Entry 7OY8 (electron microscopy, 2.50 A resolution); this record covers chains 8 and I of the 35 polymer chains in the assembly.

[Chain 8]
Protein: Antenna complex, alpha/beta subunit
Source organism: Rhodospirillum rubrum (strain ATCC 11170 / ATH 1.1.1 / DSM 467 / LMG 4362 / NCIMB 8255 / S1)
UniProt: Q2RQ24 (Q2RQ24_RHORT); numbering as in UniProt (aligned over 1-50)
Sequence (50 residues; each row starts with the number of its first residue):
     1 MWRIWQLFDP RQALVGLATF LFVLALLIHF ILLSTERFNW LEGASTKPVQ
Disordered / not traced: 49-50
Modified / non-standard residues: Met1 (N-formylmethionine; FME)
Residues lining bound ligands:
  - Trans-Geranyl BACTERIOCHLOROPHYLL A (07D), molecule 1: Phe8, Leu17, Phe20, Ile28
  - Trans-Geranyl BACTERIOCHLOROPHYLL A (07D), molecule 2: Leu14, Leu17, Ala18, Leu21, Phe22, Ala25, His29, Leu32, Phe38, Trp40
  - Trans-Geranyl BACTERIOCHLOROPHYLL A (07D), molecule 3: Leu21, Leu24, Ala25, Ile28, His29, Leu32, Phe38
  - spirilloxanthin (CRT), molecule 1: Met1, Arg3, Ile4, Gln6, Leu7
  - spirilloxanthin (CRT), molecule 2: Pro10, Leu14, Leu17, Phe20, Leu21, Leu24, Leu27, Ile28, Ile31
  - spirilloxanthin (CRT), molecule 3: Phe22, Ala25, Leu26, His29, Phe30, Leu33, Trp40
  - spirilloxanthin (CRT), molecule 4: Leu27, Phe30, Ile31
What the authors report for this chain:
  - binding site for Trans-Geranyl BACTERIOCHLOROPHYLL A: Gly16, His29, Trp40
  - binding site for spirilloxanthin: Arg3 to Phe8, Leu26 to Leu33

[Chain I]
Protein: Light-harvesting protein B-870 beta chain
Source organism: Rhodospirillum rubrum (strain ATCC 11170 / ATH 1.1.1 / DSM 467 / LMG 4362 / NCIMB 8255 / S1)
UniProt: Q2RQ23 (LHB_RHORT); residue numbers follow UniProt; this construct covers 3-56
Sequence (54 residues; numbered 3 to 56; the number before each row is that of its first residue):
     3 EVKQESLSGI TEGEAKEFHK IFTSSILVFF GVAAFAHLLV WIWRPWVPGP NGYS
Disordered / not traced: 3-11, 56
Residues lining bound ligands:
  - Trans-Geranyl BACTERIOCHLOROPHYLL A (07D), molecule 1: Phe31, Val34, Ala35, Ala38, His39, Val42, Trp45
  - Trans-Geranyl BACTERIOCHLOROPHYLL A (07D), molecule 2: Phe31, Phe32, Ala35, His39, Val42, Trp48, Val49
  - Trans-Geranyl BACTERIOCHLOROPHYLL A (07D), molecule 3: Ala38, Leu41, Val42, Trp45
  - spirilloxanthin (CRT): Ile12, Glu16, Glu19, Phe20, Ile23, Phe24, Ser27, Ile28, Phe31, Phe32
Curated features (UniProtKB/Swiss-Prot):
  - binding site (a bacteriochlorophyll): His21, His39
What the authors report for this chain:
  - binding site for Trans-Geranyl BACTERIOCHLOROPHYLL A: His39, Trp48
  - self-association interface (contacts with another copy of this molecule); pairs are residue here / residue on that copy: Gly51-Arg46

[Interface between chain 8 and chain I]
Residue-residue contacts (15):
  Trp40(8) with Trp48(I); Pro50(I); Tyr55(I), hydrogen bond (backbone-side chain)
  Leu41(8) with Tyr55(I)
  Glu42(8) with Tyr55(I)
  Gly43(8) with Pro50(I); Gly54(I); Tyr55(I)
  Ala44(8) with Gly54(I)
  Ser45(8) with Pro52(I), hydrogen bond (side chain-backbone); Asn53(I); Gly54(I)
  Thr46(8) with Pro52(I), hydrogen bond (backbone-backbone)
  Pro48(8) with Pro52(I); Asn53(I)
Other interface residues (no listed pair), chain 8 (9 interface residues in all): Lys47

[Overview]
The interface between chain 8 and chain I involves 9 residues on one side and 6 on the other, with 3 hydrogen
bonds. Polar pairs include Trp40(8)-Tyr55(I), Ser45(8)-Pro52(I) and Thr46(8)-Pro52(I). From the paper: a
binding site for Trans-Geranyl BACTERIOCHLOROPHYLL A at Gly16(8), His29(8) and His39(I) among others; a
binding site for spirilloxanthin at Arg3(8) and Leu26(8).
Chain 8 is Antenna complex, alpha/beta subunit and chain I is Light-harvesting protein B-870 beta chain, both
from Rhodospirillum rubrum (strain ATCC 11170 / ATH 1.1.1 / DSM 467 / LMG 4362 / NCIMB 8255 / S1); the
structure, Cryo-EM structure of the Rhodospirillum rubrum RC-LH1 complex, was determined by electron
microscopy.
